3EXW - chains B and C of the 3 polymer chains in the assembly; structure by X-ray diffraction, 1.75 A resolution.

# Chain B (and C)
Name: L5 fiber protein
Organism: Human adenovirus 7
Notes: chain C of this document is another copy of the same molecule, construct and numbering; everything in this record applies to it too
UniProt: Q5EY45 (Q5EY45_ADE07); numbering as in UniProt (aligned over 117-325)
Amino-acid sequence (213 residues; numbered 113 to 325; the number before each row is that of its first residue):
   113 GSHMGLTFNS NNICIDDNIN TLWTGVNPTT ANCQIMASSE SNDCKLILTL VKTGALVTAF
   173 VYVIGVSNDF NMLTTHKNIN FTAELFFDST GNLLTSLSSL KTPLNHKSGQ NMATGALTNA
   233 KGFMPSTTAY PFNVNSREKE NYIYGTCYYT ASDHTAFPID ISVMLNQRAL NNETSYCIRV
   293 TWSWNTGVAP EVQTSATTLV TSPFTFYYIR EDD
Disordered / not traced: 113-127
Construct notes: expression tag (113-116)
What the authors report for this chain:
  - mutagenesis - Q279R: increased binding to CD46

# Chain B / chain C interface
Contacting residue pairs (39):
  T165(B) - V163(C)
  T165(B) - T165(C)
  G166(B) - D129(C)
  G166(B) - T133(C)
  G166(B) - V163(C)
  A167(B) - T133(C)  hydrogen bond (backbone-side chain)
  A167(B) - W135(C)  hydrophobic
  A167(B) - K219(C)
  L168(B) - F172(C)  hydrophobic
  S238(B) - Q222(C)  hydrogen bond
  T240(B) - V138(C)
  T240(B) - Q222(C)
  A241(B) - V138(C)  hydrophobic
  Y242(B) - F172(C)
  R249(B) - N139(C)
  E250(B) - H266(C)  salt bridge
  K251(B) - Y261(C)  hydrogen bond
  K251(B) - T262(C)  hydrogen bond (side chain-backbone)
  K251(B) - A263(C)
  K251(B) - S264(C)
  K251(B) - T309(C)
  K251(B) - T310(C)
  K251(B) - V312(C)
  E252(B) - I176(C)
  Y254(B) - T262(C)
  Y256(B) - Y260(C)  hydrophobic
  Y256(B) - T262(C)  hydrogen bond
  Y256(B) - A268(C)  hydrophobic
  Y319(B) - F172(C)
  Y319(B) - T317(C)
  Y319(B) - Y319(C)  hydrogen bond
  I321(B) - V138(C)  hydrophobic
  I321(B) - F172(C)  hydrophobic
  I321(B) - Y174(C)
  I321(B) - Q222(C)
  R322(B) - Q222(C)
  D324(B) - K219(C)  salt bridge
  D324(B) - G221(C)
  D324(B) - Q222(C)  hydrogen bond (side chain-backbone)
Other interface residues (no listed pair), chain B (22 interface residues in all): S248, T258, Y320, E323
Other interface residues (no listed pair), chain C (31 interface residues in all): I159, T161, T170, E303, S314, P315

# Overview
The interface between chain B and chain C involves 22 residues on one side and 31 on the other; the contacts
include 7 hydrogen bonds and 2 salt bridges. Polar pairs include E250(B)-H266(C), D324(B)-K219(C) and
A167(B)-T133(C). The paper reports that Q279R of chain B increases binding to CD46.
Chain B and chain C are both L5 fiber protein (Human adenovirus 7); the structure, Crystal structure of the
human Adenovirus type 7 fiber knob, was determined by X-ray diffraction (same publication as 3EXV and 3F0Y).
